8OMJ - chains A and B; structure by X-ray diffraction, 1.98 A resolution.

== Chain A (and B) ==
Name: Ketohexokinase
Source organism: Homo sapiens
Notes: EC 2.7.1.3; chain B of this document is another copy of the same molecule, construct and numbering; everything in this record applies to it too
Reference sequence: P50053 (KHK_HUMAN); residues 5-298 here = UniProt positions 5-298
Sequence (313 residues; numbered -14 to 298; the number before each row is that of its first residue; numbers below 1 keep their minus sign (Met-14 is residue -14)):
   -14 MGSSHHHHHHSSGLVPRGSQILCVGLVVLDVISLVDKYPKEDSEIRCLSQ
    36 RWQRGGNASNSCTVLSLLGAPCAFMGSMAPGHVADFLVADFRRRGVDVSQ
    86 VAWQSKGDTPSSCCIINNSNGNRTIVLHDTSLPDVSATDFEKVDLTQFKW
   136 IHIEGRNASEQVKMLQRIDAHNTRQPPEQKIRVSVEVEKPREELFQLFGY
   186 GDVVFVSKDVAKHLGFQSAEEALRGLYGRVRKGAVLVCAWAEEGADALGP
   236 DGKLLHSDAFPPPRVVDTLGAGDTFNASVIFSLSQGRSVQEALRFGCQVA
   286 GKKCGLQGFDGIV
Not modelled in the structure: -14 to 0 (chain B: -14 to -4)
Sequence notes: initiating methionine (-14); expression tag (-13 to 4)
Curated features (UniProtKB/Swiss-Prot):
  - binding site (beta-D-fructose): Asp15, Gly41, Asn42, Asn45, Asp258
  - binding site (ATP): Arg108, Ala226 to Gly229, Gly255 to Asp258
  - natural variant: Gly40 (G40R: In FRUCT), Ala43 (A43T: In FRUCT)
Ligand contacts: VTM ([3-[[6-[(3AR,6AS)-2,3,3A,4,6,6A-hexahydro-1H-pyrrolo[3,4-c]pyrrol-5-yl]-3-cyano-4-(trifluoromethyl)pyridin-2-yl]amino]-4-methylsulfanyl-phenyl]methoxy-methyl-phosphinic acid): Asn107, Arg108, Glu173, Ala224, Ala226, Glu227, Gly229, Ala244, Phe245, Pro246, Pro247, Val250, Thr253, Gly255, Ala256, Gly257, Phe260, Cys282, Ala285, Gly286, Cys289

== Interface between chain A and chain B ==
Contacting residue pairs (72; chain A residue first):
  Leu14(A) - Trp37(B)  hydrophobic
  Ser18(A) - Val111(B)
  Val20(A) - Val111(B)  hydrophobic
  Tyr23(A) - Tyr23(B)
  Tyr23(A) - Pro24(B)  hydrogen bond (side chain-backbone)
  Tyr23(A) - Glu26(B)
  Pro24(A) - Tyr23(B)  hydrogen bond (backbone-side chain)
  Pro24(A) - Val111(B)  hydrophobic
  Lys25(A) - Thr109(B)
  Glu26(A) - Tyr23(B)
  Glu26(A) - Asn102(B)  hydrogen bond
  Glu26(A) - Asn105(B)
  Glu26(A) - Asn107(B)  hydrogen bond
  Glu26(A) - Thr109(B)
  Asp27(A) - Asn107(B)
  Asp27(A) - Arg108(B)  hydrogen bond (side chain-backbone)
  Asp27(A) - Thr109(B)  hydrogen bond (backbone-side chain)
  Ser28(A) - Thr109(B)
  Ser28(A) - Ile110(B)  hydrogen bond (backbone-backbone)
  Glu29(A) - Ile110(B)
  Glu29(A) - Leu112(B)
  Ile30(A) - Ile110(B)  hydrogen bond (backbone-backbone)
  Ile30(A) - Val111(B)
  Ile30(A) - Leu112(B)  hydrogen bond (backbone-backbone)
  Arg31(A) - Leu112(B)
  Arg31(A) - His113(B)  hydrogen bond (side chain-backbone)
  Arg31(A) - Thr115(B)
  Cys32(A) - Val111(B)  hydrophobic
  Cys32(A) - Leu112(B)  hydrogen bond (backbone-backbone)
  Cys32(A) - Asp114(B)
  Leu33(A) - Asp114(B)
  Ser34(A) - Asp114(B)
  Gln35(A) - Asp93(B)
  Gln35(A) - Thr94(B)
  Gln35(A) - Ser96(B)  hydrogen bond (side chain-backbone)
  Gln35(A) - His113(B)
  Gln35(A) - Asp114(B)  hydrogen bond
  Trp37(A) - Trp37(B)  hydrophobic
  Trp37(A) - His67(B)
  Trp37(A) - Val68(B)
  Phe71(A) - His67(B)
  Ser96(A) - Gln35(B)  hydrogen bond
  Ser97(A) - Gln35(B)
  Cys98(A) - Val16(B)  hydrophobic
  Cys98(A) - Cys98(B)  hydrogen bond
  Ile100(A) - Ile100(B)  hydrophobic
  Asn102(A) - Glu26(B)  hydrogen bond
  Asn105(A) - Glu26(B)  hydrogen bond
  Asn107(A) - Glu26(B)  hydrogen bond
  Asn107(A) - Asp27(B)
  Arg108(A) - Asp27(B)  salt bridge
  Arg108(A) - Ser28(B)
  Thr109(A) - Pro24(B)
  Thr109(A) - Lys25(B)
  Thr109(A) - Glu26(B)
  Thr109(A) - Asp27(B)  hydrogen bond (side chain-backbone)
  Thr109(A) - Ser28(B)
  Ile110(A) - Ser28(B)  hydrogen bond (backbone-backbone)
  Ile110(A) - Glu29(B)
  Ile110(A) - Ile30(B)  hydrogen bond (backbone-backbone)
  Val111(A) - Ser18(B)
  Val111(A) - Ile30(B)
  Val111(A) - Cys32(B)  hydrophobic
  Val111(A) - Gln35(B)
  Leu112(A) - Glu29(B)
  Leu112(A) - Ile30(B)  hydrogen bond (backbone-backbone)
  Leu112(A) - Arg31(B)
  Leu112(A) - Cys32(B)  hydrogen bond (backbone-backbone)
  His113(A) - Cys32(B)
  His113(A) - Gln35(B)
  Asp114(A) - Arg31(B)  salt bridge
  Lys174(A) - Arg31(B)
Interface residues without a listed pair, chain A (35 interface residues in all): Val16, Arg176
Interface residues without a listed pair, chain B (35 interface residues in all): Leu14, Val20, Pro95

== Summary ==
The chain A/chain B interface involves 35 residues from each chain, with 23 hydrogen bonds and 2 salt bridges.
Polar contacts include Arg108(A)-Asp27(B), Asp114(A)-Arg31(B) and Tyr23(A)-Pro24(B). Ligands of chain A:
compound VTM. UniProt lists 5 beta-D-fructose-binding residues and 9 ATP-binding residues on chain A.
Chain A and chain B are both Ketohexokinase (Homo sapiens); the structure, hKHK-C in complex with compound 28,
was determined by X-ray diffraction, deposited together with 9FHD, 9FHE and 8OMK.
